Entry 6YQN (X-ray diffraction, 1.05 A resolution); this record covers chain A.

[Chain A]
Name: Bromodomain-containing protein 4
Source organism: Homo sapiens
UniProtKB: O60885 (BRD4_HUMAN); numbering as in UniProt (aligned over 44-168)
Sequence (127 residues; row label = number of the first residue in the row):
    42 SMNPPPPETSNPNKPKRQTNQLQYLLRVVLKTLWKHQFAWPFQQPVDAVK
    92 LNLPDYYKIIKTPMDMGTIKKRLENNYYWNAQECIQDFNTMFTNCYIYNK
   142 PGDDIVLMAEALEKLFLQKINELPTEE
Unresolved in the structure: 167-168
Differences from the reference sequence: expression tag (42-43)
Ligand contacts: P8T (N-(2-aminophenyl)-4-[2-[(9S)-7-(4-chlorophenyl)-4,5,13-trimethyl-3-thia-1,8,11,12-tetrazatricyclo[8.3.0.02,6]t rideca-2(6),4,7,10,12-pentaen-9-yl]ethanoylamino]benzamide): W81, P82, F83, Q85, V87, L92, L94, Y97, C136, Y139, N140, D145, I146, M149
UniProt features mapped onto this chain:
  - site: N140 (Acetylated histone binding)
  - cross-link: K99 (Glycyl lysine isopeptide (Lys-Gly) (interchain with G-Cter in SUMO2))
From the paper describing this entry:
  - binding site for P8T: N140

[In short]
Ligands of chain A: compound P8T. From the paper: a binding site for P8T at N140.
Chain A is Bromodomain-containing protein 4 (Homo sapiens); the structure, Crystal structure of the first
bromodomain of human BRD4 in complex with the dual inhibitor TW9, was determined by X-ray diffraction,
deposited together with 6YQP and 6YQO.
